PDB entry 3JXI | X-ray diffraction, 2.30 A resolution | chain A

[Chain A]
Molecule: Vanilloid receptor-related osmotically activated channel protein
From: Gallus gallus
Notes: fragment: ankyrin repeat domain
Reference sequence: Q9DFS3 (Q9DFS3_CHICK); numbering as in UniProt (aligned over 133-382)
Chain sequence (260 residues; row label = number of the first residue in the row):
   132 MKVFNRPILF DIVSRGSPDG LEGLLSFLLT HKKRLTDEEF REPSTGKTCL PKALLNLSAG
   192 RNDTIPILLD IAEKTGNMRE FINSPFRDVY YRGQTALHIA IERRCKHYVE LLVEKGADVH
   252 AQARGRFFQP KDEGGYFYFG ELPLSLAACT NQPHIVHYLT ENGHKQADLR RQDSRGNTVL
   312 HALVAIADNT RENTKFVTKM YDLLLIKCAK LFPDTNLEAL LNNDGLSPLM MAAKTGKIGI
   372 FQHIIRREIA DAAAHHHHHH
Disordered / not traced: 385-391
Construct notes: expression tag (132, 383-391)
From the paper describing this entry:
  - disease-associated variants - R255C, R255H: increased signaling

[Overview]
The paper reports that R255C and R255H increase signaling.
Chain A is Vanilloid receptor-related osmotically activated channel protein (Gallus gallus); the structure,
Crystal structure of the chicken TRPV4 ankyrin repeat domain, was determined by X-ray diffraction (same
publication as 3JXJ).
